Entry 6LN2 (X-ray diffraction, 3.20 A resolution); this record covers chains A and C of the 3 polymer chains in the assembly.

Chain A:
Name: Glucagon-like peptide 1 receptor, Rubredoxin
Organism: Homo sapiens
Reference sequence: chimeric construct of P43220, P00268: residues 24-260 from P43220 (GLP1R_HUMAN) positions 24-260 (same numbers); residues 1001-1054 from P00268 positions 1-54 (UniProt number = residue number - 1000); residues 262-439 from P43220 (GLP1R_HUMAN) positions 262-439 (same numbers)
Chain sequence (469 residues; each row starts with the number of its first residue):
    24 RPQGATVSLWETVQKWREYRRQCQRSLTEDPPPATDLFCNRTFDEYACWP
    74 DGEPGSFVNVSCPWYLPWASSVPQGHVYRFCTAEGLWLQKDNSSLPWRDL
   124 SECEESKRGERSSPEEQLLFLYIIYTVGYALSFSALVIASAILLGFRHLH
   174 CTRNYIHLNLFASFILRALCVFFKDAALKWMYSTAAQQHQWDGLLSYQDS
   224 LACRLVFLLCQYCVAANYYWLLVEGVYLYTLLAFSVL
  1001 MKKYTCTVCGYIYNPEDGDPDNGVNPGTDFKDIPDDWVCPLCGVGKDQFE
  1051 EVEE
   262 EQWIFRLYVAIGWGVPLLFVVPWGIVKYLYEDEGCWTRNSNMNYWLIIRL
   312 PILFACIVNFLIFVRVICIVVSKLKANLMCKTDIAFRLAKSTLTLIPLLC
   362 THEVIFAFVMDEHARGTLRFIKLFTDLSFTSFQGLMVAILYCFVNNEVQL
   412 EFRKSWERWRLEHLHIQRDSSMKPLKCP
Not modelled in the structure: 24-28, 129-134, 258-260, 422-439
Disulfides: Cys-46/Cys-71, Cys-62/Cys-104, Cys-85/Cys-126, Cys-226/Cys-296, Cys-317/Cys-361
Covalent attachments: N-acetylglucosamine (NAG) linked to Asn-82
Construct notes: engineered mutation Cys-193 (Ser in P43220), Phe-196 (Ile in P43220), Ala-225 (Ser in P43220), Cys-233 (Met in P43220), Ala-271 (Ser in P43220), Cys-317 (Ile in P43220), Ile-318 (Gly in P43220), Ala-346 (Lys in P43220), Phe-347 (Cys in P43220), Cys-361 (Gly in P43220), Asp-387 (Glu in P43220)
Metal / ion sites: Zn2+: Cys-1006, Cys-1009, Cys-1039, Cys-1042
Small-molecule neighbours: 97Y (N-{4-[(R)-(3,3-dimethylcyclobutyl)({6-[4-(trifluoromethyl)-1H-imidazol-1-yl]pyridin-3-yl}amino)methyl]benzene-1-carbonyl}-beta-alanine): Arg-176, Ile-328, Val-331, Val-332, Leu-335, Phe-347, Arg-348, Leu-349, Lys-351, Ser-352, Leu-354, Thr-355, Leu-401, Val-405, Asn-406, Asn-407, Glu-408
From the paper describing this entry:
  - conformationally variable residues (domain motion, helix shift, side-chain flip): Ala-57, Gln-211, Trp-214, Thr-378
  - contacts within the chain: Glu-127/Gln-211
  - mutagenesis - E127C/Q211C (100-fold): decreased signaling in response to GLP-1
  - mutagenesis - Q37C/L379C: decreased signaling

Chain C:
Name: Fab7F38_heavy chain
Organism: Mus musculus
Chain sequence (226 residues; each row starts with the number of its first residue):
     1 EVQLQQSGPELVKPGASVKMSCKAPGYTFTSYVTHWVKQKPGQGLEWIGY
    51 INPYNDSPKYNEKYKAKATLTSDKSSSTVYMELSSLTSEDSAVYYCARIG
   101 YFRYDEGGNYALDYWGQGTSVTVSSASTKGPSVFPLAPCSRSTSESTAAL
   151 GCLVKDYFPEPVTVSWNSGALTSGVHTFPAVLQSSGLYSLSSVVTVPSSS
   201 LGTKTYTCNVDHKPSNTKVDKRVESK
Disulfides: Cys-22/Cys-96, Cys-152/Cys-208

Chain A / chain C interface:
Pairs across the interface (31; chain A residue first):
  Pro-77(A) with Gly-107(C); Gly-108(C), hydrogen bond (backbone-backbone); Tyr-110(C)
  Gly-78(A) with Tyr-101(C); Tyr-104(C); Glu-106(C); Gly-107(C); Gly-108(C)
  Ser-79(A) with Tyr-104(C); Gly-107(C)
  Phe-80(A) with Tyr-104(C), hydrogen bond (backbone-backbone)
  Phe-103(A) with Tyr-101(C); Tyr-104(C), hydrophobic
  Thr-105(A) with Tyr-101(C)
  Ala-106(A) with Ile-99(C), hydrophobic; Tyr-101(C), hydrogen bond (backbone-side chain); Tyr-110(C), hydrophobic
  Glu-107(A) with Val-33(C); His-35(C), salt bridge; Tyr-101(C)
  Leu-109(A) with Tyr-50(C); Asn-52(C)
  Leu-111(A) with Phe-29(C); Thr-30(C); Tyr-32(C)
  Gln-112(A) with Tyr-32(C), hydrogen bond (backbone-side chain); Asn-52(C); Tyr-54(C)
  Lys-113(A) with Tyr-54(C)
  Asn-115(A) with Tyr-54(C); Asn-55(C)
Also at the interface, not in a pair above, chain A (15 interface residues in all): Trp-110, Asp-114
Also at the interface, not in a pair above, chain C (18 interface residues in all): Arg-103, Asp-105

In short:
The interface between chain A and chain C involves 15 residues on one side and 18 on the other; the contacts
include 4 hydrogen bonds and 1 salt bridge. Among the polar pairs are Glu-107(A)/His-35(C),
Ala-106(A)/Tyr-101(C) and Gln-112(A)/Tyr-32(C). The paper reports that E127C/Q211C of chain A reduce signaling
in response to GLP-1; conformational variability at Ala-57(A), Gln-211(A) and Trp-214(A) among others.
Chain A is Glucagon-like peptide 1 receptor, Rubredoxin (Homo sapiens) and chain C is Fab7F38_heavy chain (Mus
musculus); the structure, Crystal structure of full length human GLP1 receptor in complex with Fab fragment
(Fab7F38), was determined by X-ray diffraction.
